PDB entry 9MGZ | electron microscopy, 2.80 A resolution | chains T and c of the 18 polymer chains in the assembly

Chain T:
Molecule: TIDI1
Source organism: Dunaliella tertiolecta
Sequence (350 residues; numbered 1 to 350; the number before each row is that of its first residue):
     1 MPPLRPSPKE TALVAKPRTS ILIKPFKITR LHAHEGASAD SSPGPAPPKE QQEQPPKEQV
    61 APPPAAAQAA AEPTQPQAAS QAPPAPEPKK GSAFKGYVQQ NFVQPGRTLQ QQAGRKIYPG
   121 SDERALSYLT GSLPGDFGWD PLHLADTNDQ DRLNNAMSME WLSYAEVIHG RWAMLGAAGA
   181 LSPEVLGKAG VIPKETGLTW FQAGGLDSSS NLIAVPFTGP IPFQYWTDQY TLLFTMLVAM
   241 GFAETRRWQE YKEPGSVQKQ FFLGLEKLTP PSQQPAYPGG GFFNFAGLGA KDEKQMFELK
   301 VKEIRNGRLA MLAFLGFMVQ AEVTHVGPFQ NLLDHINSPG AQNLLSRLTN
Disordered / not traced: 1-129, 340-350
Bound ions: chlorophyll b Mg near E166 (its only coordinating residue here); chlorophyll a Mg (5 sites), coordinated by H169, A214, E244, E303, Q320
Residues lining bound ligands:
  - beta-carotene (BCR): W172, A239, F242, F261, F262, L263
  - chlorophyll b (CHL), molecule 1: P134, G135, D136, F137, G138, W139, D140, L144, A145, M157, M159, L162, S163, E166, H169, R308, M311, L312
  - chlorophyll b (CHL), molecule 2: L237, V238, G241, F242, T245, R246, Q249, Q260, F261, F262
  - chlorophyll a (CLA), molecule 1: L144, N155, A156, M157, W161, L162, A165, H169
  - chlorophyll a (CLA), molecule 2: W161, Y164, A165, I168, H169, W172, M236, L237, M240, G241, E244, R247, W248
  - chlorophyll a (CLA), molecule 3: Y164, I168, R171, W172, L175, M240, A243, R246, R247, E250, F262, T269, P270, P275, A276, P278, F282, F283, F285
  - chlorophyll a (CLA), molecule 4: W172, L175, G176, A178, G179, S182, P183, L186, I192, T196, G197, L198, A203, Y225
  - chlorophyll a (CLA), molecule 5: W172, A203, G204, F217, I221, Y225, W226, Q229, L232, T235, M236
  - chlorophyll a (CLA), molecule 6: V191, I192, P193, E195, T196, F223
  - chlorophyll a (CLA), molecule 7: L212, A214, V215, P216, M318
  - chlorophyll a (CLA), molecule 8: T227, T231, F234, T235
  - chlorophyll a (CLA), molecule 9: Y230, L233, L237
  - chlorophyll a (CLA), molecule 10: L312, L315, G316, V319, Q320, V323, T324, N331, L332, H335
  - chlorophyll a (CLA), molecule 11: H335, I336, P339
  - chlorophyll a / lutein: R171, M174, L175, A177, L181, Y277, P278, G279, F283, N284, F285, A286, L288, M296, L299, K300, K302, E303, R305, N306, L309, A310, A313, G316, F317, Q320, P328, N331, L332
  - violaxanthin (XAT; (3s,5r,6s,3's,5'r,6's)-5,6,5',6'-diepoxy-5,6,5',6'- tetrahydro-beta,beta-carotene-3,3'-diol): W139, D140, P141, L142, H143, L144, H169, W172, A173, L175, G176, G179, A180, W200, A203, G204, L206, M311, F314, L315

Chain c:
Molecule: Chlorophyll a-b binding protein, chloroplastic
Source organism: Dunaliella tertiolecta
Sequence (255 residues; numbered 1 to 255; the number before each row is that of its first residue):
     1 MSMLLNKSVS LQTSAKASQA ARSVAPRSVA SRRNVAARAG ADRPLWSPGS QPPAWLDGSL
    61 AGDYGFDPLH LSEEPEMRKW MVQAELVHAR WAMLGVAGIL FTSIAAKNGA PFPDWYDAGK
   121 EAIKTSPAPL GSLIFTELLL FGWVETKRLY DLRNPGSQGD GSFLGITDGL KGKENGYPGG
   181 LFDPMGMSKN EASFKEAKVK EIKNGRLAML AFVGFIAQHH ATHKSPIDNL VDHVADPFHV
   241 TFATNGVSVP HFTEF
Disordered / not traced: 1-41, 251-255
Bound ions: chlorophyll a Mg (7 sites), coordinated by E85, H88, E145, E201, N204, H233, S248
Residues lining bound ligands:
  - beta-carotene (BCR): W91, L140, F141, W143, V144, S162, F163, L164
  - chlorophyll b (CHL), molecule 1: P44, L45, W46, S47, P48, Y64, F66
  - chlorophyll b (CHL), molecule 2: Q83, V87, R90, W91, L94, W143, V144, K147, R148, D151, Q158, F163, L170, K171, G172, G176, P178, F182
  - chlorophyll b (CHL), molecule 3: Y116, D117, A118, G119, K120, I123, L130, L133, I134, E137
  - chlorophyll b / chlorophyll a: W91, L94, G95, A97, G98, F101, T102, F112, P113, G119, E121, A122, I123, S126, L133, T136, E137, L140, F141
  - chlorophyll a (CLA), molecule 1: L56, L60, A61, G62, D63, Y64, G65, F66, D67, L71, S72, M81, V82, A84, E85, H88, R206, M209, L210, V213
  - chlorophyll a (CLA), molecule 2: W80, M81, A84, H88, F212
  - chlorophyll a (CLA), molecule 3: W80, Q83, A84, V87, H88, W91, E137, L138, F141, G142, W143, E145, T146, R148, L149
  - chlorophyll a (CLA), molecule 4: R90, M93, L94, A97, F101, Y177, P178, G179, F182, D183, M185, M187, S188, F194, A197, K198, K200, E201
  - chlorophyll a (CLA), molecule 5: S132, F135, T136, L139, L140
  - chlorophyll a (CLA), molecule 6: L139, G142, W143, T146, K147, Y150, Q158, S162, F163
  - chlorophyll a (CLA), molecule 7: E196, V199, K200, K203, N204, L207
  - chlorophyll a (CLA), molecule 8: K200, N204, L207
  - chlorophyll a (CLA), molecule 9: L207, L210, V213, G214, A217, Q218, A221, T222, N229, L230, D232, H233, V240, T241, F242, N245, G246, S248
  - chlorophyll a (CLA), molecule 10: A217, H220, A221, F242, V247, S248, V249, P250
  - chlorophyll a (CLA), molecule 11: L230, H233, V234, P237, F238, T241, F242
  - lutein (LUT; (3r,3'r,6s)-4,5-didehydro-5,6-dihydro-beta,beta-carotene-3,3'-diol): M93, V96, A97, D183, P184, M185, M187, N204, L207, A208, A211, F215, Q218, P226, L230
  - violaxanthin (XAT; (3s,5r,6s,3's,5'r,6's)-5,6,5',6'-diepoxy-5,6,5',6'- tetrahydro-beta,beta-carotene-3,3'-diol): F66, D67, P68, L69, H88, W91, A92, G95, I99, W115, Y116, A118, M209, F212, V213

Interface between chain T and chain c:
Pairs across the interface (23; chain T residue first):
  W226(T) - F238(c)
  T227(T) - F238(c)  hydrogen bond (side chain-backbone)
  D228(T) - F238(c)
  D228(T) - T241(c)
  D228(T) - A243(c)
  D228(T) - T244(c)
  Y230(T) - F242(c)
  Y230(T) - A243(c)  hydrophobic
  Y230(T) - V249(c)
  T231(T) - T241(c)
  F234(T) - F242(c)  hydrophobic
  R246(T) - P48(c)
  Q249(T) - S47(c)
  Q249(T) - P48(c)  hydrogen bond (side chain-backbone)
  Q249(T) - G49(c)
  Q249(T) - S50(c)
  S256(T) - P48(c)
  S256(T) - G49(c)  hydrogen bond (backbone-backbone)
  V257(T) - P48(c)
  Q260(T) - P44(c)
  Q260(T) - L45(c)  hydrogen bond (side chain-backbone)
  Q260(T) - S47(c)
  Q260(T) - P48(c)
Also at the interface, not in a pair above, chain T (12 interface residues in all): Q224
Also at the interface, not in a pair above, chain c (14 interface residues in all): W46, H239

Summary:
12 residues of chain T face 14 of chain c across their interface; the contacts include 4 hydrogen bonds. Among
the polar pairs are T227(T)-F238(c), Q249(T)-P48(c) and Q260(T)-L45(c). 2 chlorophyll a molecules and one
chlorophyll b molecule are bound between chain T and chain c.
Here chain T is TIDI1 and chain c is Chlorophyll a-b binding protein, chloroplastic, both from Dunaliella
tertiolecta. Entry 9MGZ (Dunaliella tertiolecta PSI-LHCI-TIDI1 supercomplex) was determined by electron
microscopy together with 9MGW, 9MH0 and 9MH1 from the same study.
